7L1Q - chains E and G of the 7 polymer chains in the assembly; structure by electron microscopy, 3.40 A resolution.

Chain E:
Protein: ATP synthase subunit beta
Organism: Bacillus sp. (strain PS3)
Notes: EC 7.1.2.2
UniProt: A0A0M4U1P9 (A0A0M4U1P9_BACP3); numbering as in UniProt (aligned over 1-473)
Chain sequence (484 residues; numbered -10 to 473; the number before each row is that of its first residue; numbers below 1 keep their minus sign (Met-10 is residue -10)):
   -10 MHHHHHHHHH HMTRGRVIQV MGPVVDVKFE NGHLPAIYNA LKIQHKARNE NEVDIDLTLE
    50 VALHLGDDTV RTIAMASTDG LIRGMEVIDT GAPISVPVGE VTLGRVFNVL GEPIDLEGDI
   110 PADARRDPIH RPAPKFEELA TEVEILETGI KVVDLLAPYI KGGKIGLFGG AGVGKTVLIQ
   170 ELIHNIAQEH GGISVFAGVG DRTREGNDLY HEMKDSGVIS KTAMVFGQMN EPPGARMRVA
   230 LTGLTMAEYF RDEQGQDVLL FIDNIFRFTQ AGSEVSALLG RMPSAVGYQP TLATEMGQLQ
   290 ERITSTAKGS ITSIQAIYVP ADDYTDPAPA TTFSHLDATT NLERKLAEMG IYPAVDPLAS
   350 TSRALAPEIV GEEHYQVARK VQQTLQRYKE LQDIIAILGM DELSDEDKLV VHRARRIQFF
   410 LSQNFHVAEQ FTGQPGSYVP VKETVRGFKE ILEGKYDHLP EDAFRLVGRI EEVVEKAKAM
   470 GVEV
Unresolved in the structure: -10 to 0, 471-473
Differences from the reference sequence: expression tag (-10 to 0); conflict Asp190 (Glu in A0A0M4U1P9)
Bound ions: Mg2+: Thr165, Glu194 (together with ATP)
Small-molecule neighbours: ATP (adenosine-5'-triphosphate): Ala160, Gly161, Val162, Gly163, Lys164, Thr165, Val166, Glu170, Arg191, Glu194, Tyr341, Ala417, Phe420

Chain G:
Protein: ATP synthase gamma chain
Organism: Bacillus sp. (strain PS3)
UniProt: A0A0M4TPJ7 (A0A0M4TPJ7_BACP3); residues 4-288 here correspond to UniProt positions 1-285 (UniProt number = residue number - 3)
Chain sequence (285 residues; row label = number of the first residue in the row):
     4 MASLRDIKTR INATKKTSQI TKAMEMVSTS KLNRAEQNAK SFVPYMEKIQ EVVANVALGA
    64 GGASHPMLVS RPVKKTGYLV ITSDRGLAGA YNSNVLRLVY QTIQKRHACP DEYAIIVIGR
   124 VGLSFFRKRN MPVILDITRL PDQPSFADIK EIARKTVGLF ADGTFDELYM YYNHYVSAIQ
   184 QEVTERKLLP LTDLAENKQR TVYEFEPSQE ECLDVLLPQY AESLIYGALL DAKASEHAAR
   244 MTAMKNATDN ANELIRTLTL SYNRARQAAI TQEITEIVAG ANALQ
Unresolved in the structure: 4-5, 288
Differences from the reference sequence: conflict Cys112 (Ser109 in A0A0M4TPJ7), Cys215 (Ile212 in A0A0M4TPJ7)

Interface between chain E and chain G:
Pairs across the interface (5):
  Met271(E) - Asn285(G)  hydrogen bond
  Val275(E) - Thr274(G)
  Ile386(E) - Ile182(G)
  Leu387(E) - Ile182(G)
  Glu391(E) - Gln183(G)
Other interface residues (no listed pair), chain E (7 interface residues in all): Pro272, Ala274
Other interface residues (no listed pair), chain G (7 interface residues in all): Asn249, Thr278, Val281

Overview:
Chain E and chain G each contribute 7 residues to their interface, with 1 hydrogen bond. The hydrogen-bonded
pair is Met271(E)-Asn285(G). Chain E binds ATP. The Mg2+ site is built by Thr165(E) and Glu194(E).
Here chain E is ATP synthase subunit beta and chain G is ATP synthase gamma chain, both from Bacillus sp.
(strain PS3). Entry 7L1Q (PS3 F1-ATPase Binding/TS Dwell) was determined by electron microscopy, deposited
together with 7L1R and 7L1S.
